8B8D - chains B and C of the 4 polymer chains in the assembly; structure by X-ray diffraction, 2.40 A resolution.

== Chain B (and C) ==
Name: Phosphoprotein
From: Gaboon viper virus 1
Notes: chain C of this document is another copy of the same molecule, construct and numbering; everything in this record applies to it too
UniProt: L0N429 (L0N429_9MONO); residue numbers follow UniProt; this construct covers 67-178
Amino-acid sequence (115 residues; numbered 64 to 178; the number before each row is that of its first residue):
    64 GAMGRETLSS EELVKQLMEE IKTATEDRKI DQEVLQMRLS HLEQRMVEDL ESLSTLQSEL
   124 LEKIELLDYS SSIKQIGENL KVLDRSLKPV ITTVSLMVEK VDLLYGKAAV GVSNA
Unresolved in the structure: 64-70, 170-178 (chain C: 64-69, 171-178)
Sequence notes: expression tag (64-66)

== Chain B / chain C interface ==
Residue-residue contacts (82):
  Leu71(B) - Glu74(C)
  Ser72(B) - Glu74(C)
  Leu76(B) - Glu74(C)
  Leu76(B) - Val77(C)
  Leu76(B) - Lys78(C)
  Gln79(B) - Met81(C)
  Leu80(B) - Leu80(C)  hydrophobic
  Leu80(B) - Met81(C)  hydrogen bond (backbone-side chain)
  Glu83(B) - Met81(C)
  Glu83(B) - Ile84(C)
  Glu83(B) - Lys85(C)
  Ile84(B) - Ile84(C)  hydrophobic
  Ala87(B) - Thr88(C)
  Arg91(B) - Arg91(C)
  Asp94(B) - Gln95(C)
  Asp94(B) - Gln99(C)
  Val97(B) - Gln99(C)
  Leu98(B) - Gln95(C)
  Leu98(B) - Gln99(C)
  Arg101(B) - Gln99(C)  hydrogen bond
  Arg101(B) - Met100(C)
  Arg101(B) - Leu102(C)
  Arg101(B) - Ser103(C)
  Leu102(B) - Leu102(C)  hydrophobic
  His104(B) - Glu106(C)  salt bridge
  Leu105(B) - Leu105(C)  hydrophobic
  Leu105(B) - Glu106(C)  hydrogen bond (backbone-side chain)
  Leu105(B) - Met109(C)  hydrophobic
  Arg108(B) - Val110(C)
  Met109(B) - Met109(C)  hydrophobic
  Asp112(B) - Leu113(C)
  Leu113(B) - Leu113(C)  hydrophobic
  Leu116(B) - Leu113(C)  hydrophobic
  Leu116(B) - Leu116(C)  hydrophobic
  Leu116(B) - Ser117(C)
  Leu116(B) - Gln120(C)  hydrogen bond (backbone-side chain)
  Leu119(B) - Ser117(C)
  Leu119(B) - Gln120(C)
  Gln120(B) - Gln120(C)  hydrogen bond (backbone-side chain)
  Glu122(B) - Leu124(C)
  Leu123(B) - Gln120(C)
  Leu123(B) - Leu123(C)  hydrophobic
  Leu123(B) - Leu124(C)  hydrophobic
  Leu123(B) - Ile127(C)  hydrophobic
  Lys126(B) - Ile127(C)
  Lys126(B) - Glu128(C)
  Ile127(B) - Ile127(C)  hydrophobic
  Leu129(B) - Asp131(C)
  Leu130(B) - Ile127(C)
  Leu130(B) - Leu130(C)
  Leu130(B) - Asp131(C)
  Tyr132(B) - Leu130(C)  hydrogen bond (side chain-backbone)
  Tyr132(B) - Asp131(C)
  Tyr132(B) - Tyr132(C)  hydrogen bond (side chain-backbone)
  Tyr132(B) - Ser133(C)
  Tyr132(B) - Ile136(C)  hydrophobic
  Ser135(B) - Ile136(C)
  Ser135(B) - Lys137(C)
  Gln138(B) - Lys144(C)  hydrogen bond
  Ile139(B) - Ile136(C)
  Ile139(B) - Gly140(C)
  Ile139(B) - Leu143(C)
  Asn142(B) - Gly140(C)
  Asn142(B) - Leu143(C)
  Asn142(B) - Lys144(C)
  Asn142(B) - Asp147(C)
  Val145(B) - Asp147(C)
  Leu146(B) - Asp147(C)
  Leu146(B) - Leu150(C)  hydrophobic
  Ser149(B) - Ile154(C)
  Thr156(B) - Val157(C)
  Thr156(B) - Val161(C)
  Val157(B) - Val157(C)  hydrophobic
  Met160(B) - Met160(C)  hydrophobic
  Met160(B) - Val161(C)
  Met160(B) - Val164(C)  hydrophobic
  Lys163(B) - Val164(C)
  Lys163(B) - Asp165(C)  salt bridge
  Lys163(B) - Tyr168(C)
  Val164(B) - Val164(C)  hydrophobic
  Leu166(B) - Tyr168(C)
  Leu167(B) - Leu167(C)  hydrophobic
Interface residues without a listed pair, chain B (49 interface residues in all): Val77, Asp90, Leu143, Leu150, Val153
Interface residues without a listed pair, chain C (49 interface residues in all): Leu98, Ser121, Ile139, Leu146

== In short ==
Chain B and chain C each contribute 49 residues to their interface, with 8 hydrogen bonds and 2 salt bridges.
Among the polar pairs are His104(B)-Glu106(C), Lys163(B)-Asp165(C) and Leu80(B)-Met81(C).
Chain B and chain C are both Phosphoprotein (Gaboon viper virus 1); the structure, multimerization domain of
Gaboon Viper Virus 1, was determined by X-ray diffraction, deposited together with 8B8A and 8B8B.
